PDB entry 5S4M | X-ray diffraction, 2.15 A resolution | chains C and E of the 6 polymer chains in the assembly

Chain C:
Molecule: Tubulin alpha-1B chain
From: Bos taurus
Reference sequence: P81947 (TBA1B_BOVIN); residue numbers follow UniProt; this construct covers 1-451
Sequence (451 residues; row label = number of the first residue in the row):
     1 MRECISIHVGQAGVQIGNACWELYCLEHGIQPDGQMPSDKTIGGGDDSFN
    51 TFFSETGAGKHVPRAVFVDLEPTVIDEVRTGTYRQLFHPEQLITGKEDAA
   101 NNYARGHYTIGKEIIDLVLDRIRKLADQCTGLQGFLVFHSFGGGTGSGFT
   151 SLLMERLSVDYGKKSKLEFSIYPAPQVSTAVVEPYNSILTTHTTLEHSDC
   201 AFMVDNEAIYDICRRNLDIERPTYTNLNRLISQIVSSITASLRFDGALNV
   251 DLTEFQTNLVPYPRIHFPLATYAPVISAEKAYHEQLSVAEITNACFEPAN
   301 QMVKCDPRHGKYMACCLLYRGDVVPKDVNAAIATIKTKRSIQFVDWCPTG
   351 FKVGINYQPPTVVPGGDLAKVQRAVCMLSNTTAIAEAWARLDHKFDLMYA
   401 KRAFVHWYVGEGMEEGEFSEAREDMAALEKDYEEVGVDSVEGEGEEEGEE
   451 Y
Unresolved in the structure: 441-451
Metal / ion sites: Ca2+ site 1: D39, T41, G44, E55; Ca2+ site 2: E284 (shared with 1 residue of chain B)
Small-molecule neighbours: GTP (guanosine-5'-triphosphate): G10, Q11, A12, Q15, I16, D69, D98, A99, A100, N101, S140, G142, G143, G144, T145, G146, I171, P173, V177, S178, T179, E183, N206, Y224, L227, N228, I231
From the paper describing this entry:
  - binding site for N-ethyl-2-fluoro-4-(methylsulfonyl)aniline: T225, N228

Chain E:
Molecule: Stathmin-4
From: Rattus norvegicus
Reference sequence: P63043 (STMN4_RAT); residues 5-145 here correspond to UniProt positions 49-189 (UniProt number = residue number + 44)
Sequence (143 residues; numbered 3 to 145; the number before each row is that of its first residue):
     3 MADMEVIELNKCTSGQSFEVILKPPSFDGVPEFNASLPRRRDPSLEEIQK
    53 KLEAAEERRKYQEAELLKHLAEKREHEREVIQKAIEENNNFIKMAKEKLA
   103 QKMESNKENREAHLAAMLERLQEKDKHAEEVRKNKELKEEASR
Unresolved in the structure: 3-5, 29-43, 144-145
Differences from the reference sequence: initiating methionine (3); expression tag (4)
Curated features (UniProtKB/Swiss-Prot):
  - modified residue: S46 (Phosphoserine)

How chain C and chain E interact:
Contacting residue pairs (33):
  H107(C) with K104(E); M105(E)
  Y108(C) with K104(E); M105(E), hydrophobic; N108(E)
  T109(C) with R112(E)
  K112(C) with M105(E)
  L152(C) with L101(E), hydrophobic
  E155(C) with L101(E); K104(E), salt bridge
  R156(C) with L101(E)
  S158(C) with F93(E); I94(E)
  V159(C) with I94(E); K98(E)
  G162(C) with N90(E); I94(E)
  K163(C) with N90(E), hydrogen bond (backbone-side chain); F93(E)
  T193(C) with K104(E)
  E196(C) with F93(E)
  H197(C) with F93(E)
  V409(C) with H115(E), hydrogen bond (backbone-side chain)
  G410(C) with R112(E); H115(E)
  E411(C) with N108(E), hydrogen bond (backbone-side chain); R112(E), salt bridge
  G412(C) with N108(E), hydrogen bond (backbone-side chain); N111(E), hydrogen bond (backbone-side chain); R112(E)
  M413(C) with N108(E)
  E414(C) with S107(E), hydrogen bond; N111(E), hydrogen bond
Interface residues without a listed pair, chain C (21 interface residues in all): E417
Interface residues without a listed pair, chain E (14 interface residues in all): A97, K100

In short:
21 residues of chain C face 14 of chain E across their interface; the contacts include 7 hydrogen bonds and 2
salt bridges. Polar contacts include E155(C)-K104(E), E411(C)-R112(E) and K163(C)-N90(E). Bound to chain C:
GTP. D39(C), T41(C), G44(C) and E55(C) form the Ca2+ site 1. The paper reports a binding site for
N-ethyl-2-fluoro-4-(methylsulfonyl)aniline at T225(C) and N228(C).
Here chain C is Tubulin alpha-1B chain (Bos taurus) and chain E is Stathmin-4 (Rattus norvegicus). Entry 5S4M
(Tubulin-Z2142244288-complex) was determined by X-ray diffraction (same publication as 5S4L, 5S4N, 5S4O, 5S4P,
5S4Q, 5S4R and 52 further entries).
